PDB entry 8G8G | electron microscopy, 3.20 A resolution | chains I and X of the 11 polymer chains in the assembly

Chain I:
Molecule: Lin28b DNA
Sequence (182 nucleotides; each row starts with the number of its first residue; numbers below 1 keep their minus sign (DA-75 is residue -75)):
   -75 ATGAAGTATGTGTCTTTATTCACAAGCTTGCACAATCCCTGCTGGACAAT
   -25 TCTGAGTGATGGCAGCTCCCACCTTTCCTTCTTTCTTCACTTAGACTACA
    25 TTTATTCAGCATCTGTATTGTTGGAGTAAGTTCCATGTTAATACTCACCA
    75 CTGAGGATATGTTAATACCACTTAACTTATGC
Unresolved in the structure: -75 to -74, 101-106

Chain X:
Name: POU domain, class 5, transcription factor 1
Source organism: Homo sapiens
UniProtKB: Q01860 (PO5F1_HUMAN); residues 1-360 here = UniProt positions 1-360
Amino-acid sequence (395 residues; row label = number of the first residue in the row; numbers below 1 keep their minus sign (Gly-34 is residue -34)):
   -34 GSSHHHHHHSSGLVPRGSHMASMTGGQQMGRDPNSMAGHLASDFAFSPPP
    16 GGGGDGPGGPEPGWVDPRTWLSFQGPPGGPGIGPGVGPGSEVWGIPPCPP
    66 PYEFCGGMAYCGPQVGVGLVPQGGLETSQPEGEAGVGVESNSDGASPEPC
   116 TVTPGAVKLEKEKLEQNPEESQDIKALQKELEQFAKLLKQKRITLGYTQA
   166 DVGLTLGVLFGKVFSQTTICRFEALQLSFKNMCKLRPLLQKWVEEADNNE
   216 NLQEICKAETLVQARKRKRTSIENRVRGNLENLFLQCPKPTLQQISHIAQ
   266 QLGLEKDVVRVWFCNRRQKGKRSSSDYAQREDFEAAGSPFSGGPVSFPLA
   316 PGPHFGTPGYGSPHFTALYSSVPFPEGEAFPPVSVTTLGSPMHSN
Unresolved in the structure: -34 to 139, 221-229, 289-360
Construct notes: expression tag (-34 to 0)
Curated features (UniProtKB/Swiss-Prot):
  - DNA-binding region: Arg230 to Ser289 (Homeobox)
  - region (DNA-binding): Ser180 to Arg186, Ser193 to Asn196
  - motif: His4 to Ser12 (9aaTAD)
  - binding site (DNA): Arg157, Gln164
  - modified residue: Ser111 (Phosphoserine), Thr235 (Phosphothreonine), Ser236 (Phosphoserine), Ser289 (Phosphoserine), Ser290 (Phosphoserine), Ser355 (Phosphoserine)
  - cross-link: Lys123 (Glycyl lysine isopeptide (Lys-Gly) (interchain with G-Cter in SUMO))

Chain I / chain X interface:
Contacting residue pairs - 27 pairs, chain I then chain X:
  DA81(I) - Thr163(X)  phosphate contact
  DT82(I) - Arg157(X)  salt bridge to the phosphate
  DT82(I) - Thr163(X)  phosphate contact
  DT82(I) - Gln164(X)  phosphate contact
  DT82(I) - Gln181(X)  base contact
  DT82(I) - Cys185(X)  sugar contact
  DA83(I) - Gln181(X)  base contact
  DA83(I) - Cys185(X)  hydrogen bond to the base
  DT84(I) - Thr182(X)  base contact
  DG85(I) - Arg186(X)  base contact
  DT86(I) - Arg186(X)  base contact
  DT87(I) - Arg234(X)  hydrogen bond to the base
  DT87(I) - Arg242(X)  salt bridge to the phosphate
  DA88(I) - Arg234(X)  hydrogen bond to the sugar
  DA88(I) - Thr235(X)  sugar contact
  DA88(I) - Ile237(X)  phosphate contact
  DA88(I) - Val276(X)  sugar contact
  DA88(I) - Trp277(X)  hydrogen bond to the phosphate
  DA88(I) - Asn280(X)  hydrogen bond to the base
  DA89(I) - Arg232(X)  hydrogen bond to the phosphate
  DA89(I) - Lys233(X)  phosphate contact
  DA89(I) - Arg234(X)  phosphate contact
  DA89(I) - Thr235(X)  hydrogen bond to the phosphate
  DA89(I) - Val273(X)  phosphate contact
  DA89(I) - Val276(X)  phosphate contact
  DA89(I) - Asn280(X)  hydrogen bond to the base
  DT90(I) - Arg232(X)  salt bridge to the phosphate
Other interface residues (no listed pair), chain X (18 interface residues in all): Tyr162

In short:
10 residues of chain I and 18 residues of chain X are in contact; the contacts include 8 hydrogen bonds and 3
salt bridges. Among the polar pairs are DA83(I)-Cys185(X), DT87(I)-Arg234(X) and DA88(I)-Asn280(X).
Here chain I is Lin28b DNA and chain X is POU domain, class 5, transcription factor 1 (Homo sapiens). Entry
8G8G (Interaction of H3 tail in LIN28B nucleosome with Oct4) was determined by electron microscopy together
with 8G87, 8G88, 8G8B and 8G8E from the same study.
